4I0R - chain A; structure by X-ray diffraction, 2.10 A resolution.

# Chain A
Protein: Tyrosine-protein kinase SYK
Organism: Homo sapiens
Notes: EC 2.7.10.2; fragment: protein kinase domain
Reference sequence: P43405 (KSYK_HUMAN); residues 356-635 here = UniProt positions 356-635
Chain sequence (291 residues; numbered 353 to 643; the number before each row is that of its first residue):
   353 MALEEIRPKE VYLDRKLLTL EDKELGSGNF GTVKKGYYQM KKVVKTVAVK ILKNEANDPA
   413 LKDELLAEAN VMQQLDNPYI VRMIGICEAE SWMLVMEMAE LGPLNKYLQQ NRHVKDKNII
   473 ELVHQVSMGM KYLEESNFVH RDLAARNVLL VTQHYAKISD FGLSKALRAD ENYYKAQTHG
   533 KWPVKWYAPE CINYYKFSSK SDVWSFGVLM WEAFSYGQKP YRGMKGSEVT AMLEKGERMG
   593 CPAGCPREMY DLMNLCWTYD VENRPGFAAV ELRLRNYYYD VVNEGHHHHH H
Disordered / not traced: 353-362, 375, 380-382, 406-410, 529-532, 640-643
Sequence notes: expression tag (353-355, 636-643)
Ligand contacts: 1B4 (N-(propan-2-yl)-2-(3,4,5-trimethoxyphenyl)-5H-pyrrolo[2,3-b]pyrazine-7-carboxamide): Leu377, Val385, Ala400, Val433, Met448, Glu449, Met450, Ala451, Glu452, Leu453, Gly454, Pro455, Asn499, Leu501, Ser511, Asp512
Curated features (UniProtKB/Swiss-Prot):
  - active site: Asp494 (Proton acceptor)
  - binding site (ATP): Leu377 to Val385, Lys402
  - modified residue: Tyr364 (Phosphotyrosine), Ser379 (Phosphoserine), Thr384 (Phosphothreonine), Tyr484 (Phosphotyrosine), Tyr507 (Phosphotyrosine), Tyr525 (Phosphotyrosine), Tyr526 (Phosphotyrosine), Thr530 (Phosphothreonine), Tyr546 (Phosphotyrosine), Ser579 (Phosphoserine), Thr582 (Phosphothreonine), Tyr629 (Phosphotyrosine), Tyr630 (Phosphotyrosine), Tyr631 (Phosphotyrosine)
  - natural variant: Met450 (M450I: In IMD82), Ser550 (S550F: In IMD82; S550Y: In IMD82)
  - mutagenesis: Tyr630 (Y630F: Loss of interaction with BLNK)

# In short
Bound to chain A: compound 1B4. Curated annotation (UniProt) lists active-site residue Asp494, 10 ATP-binding
residues and one mutagenesis site.
Chain A is Tyrosine-protein kinase SYK (Homo sapiens); the structure, Crystal structure of spleen tyrosine
kinase complexed with 2-(3,4,5-Trimethoxy-phenyl)-5H-pyrrolo[2,3-b]pyrazine-7-carboxylic acid isopropylamide,
was determined by X-ray diffraction (same publication as 4I0S and 4I0T).
